Entry 6WI9 (electron microscopy, 4.30 A resolution (low resolution: residue-level contacts below are approximate; hydrogen-bond / salt-bridge calls are withheld)); this record covers chains P and R of the 6 polymer chains in the assembly.

[Chain P]
Molecule: Secretin
Reference sequence: P09683 (SECR_HUMAN); residues 1-27 here correspond to UniProt positions 28-54 (UniProt number = residue number + 27)
Amino-acid sequence (27 residues; each row starts with the number of its first residue):
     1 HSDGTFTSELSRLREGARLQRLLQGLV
UniProt features mapped onto this chain:
  - modified residue: V27 (Valine amide)

[Chain R]
Molecule: Secretin receptor
Organism: Homo sapiens
Reference sequence: P47872 (SCTR_HUMAN); numbering as in UniProt (aligned over 22-440)
Amino-acid sequence (453 residues; numbered 7 to 459; the number before each row is that of its first residue):
     7 DYKDDDDLEVLFQGPAHSTGALPRLCDVLQVLWEEQDQCLQELSREQTGD
    57 LGTEQPVPGCEGMWDNISCWPSSVPGRMVEVECPRFLRMLTSRNGSLFRN
   107 CTQDGWSETFPRPNLACGVNVNDSSNEKRHSYLLKLKVMYTVGYSSSLVM
   157 LLVALGILCAFRRLHCTRNYIHMHLFVSFILRALSNFIKDAVLFSSDDVT
   207 YCDAHRAGCKLVMVLFQYCIMANYSWLLVEGLYLHTLLAISFFSERKYLQ
   257 GFVAFGWGSPAIFVALWAIARHFLEDVGCWDINANASIWWIIRGPVILSI
   307 LINFILFINILRILMRKLRTQETRGNEVSHYKRLARSTLLLIPLFGIHYI
   357 VFAFSPEDAMEIQLFFELALGSFQGLVVAVLYCFLNGEVQLEVQKKWQQW
   407 HLREFPLHPVASFSNSTKASHLEQSQGTCRTSIIPAGLEVLFQGPHHHHH
   457 HHH
Disordered / not traced: 7-29, 201-211, 409-459
Sequence notes: expression tag (7-21, 441-459)
Disulfides: C45-C75, C89-C123, C215-C285

[Chain P / chain R interface]
Residue-residue contacts (33):
  H1(P) - Q223(R)
  H1(P) - I226(R)
  H1(P) - W295(R)
  H1(P) - I298(R)
  S2(P) - L370(R)
  S2(P) - E373(R)
  S2(P) - L374(R)
  D3(P) - N192(R)
  D3(P) - F222(R)
  D3(P) - I226(R)
  G4(P) - W295(R)
  T5(P) - W295(R)
  T5(P) - L370(R)
  F6(P) - L142(R)
  F6(P) - Y146(R)
  F6(P) - L370(R)
  S8(P) - D287(R)
  S8(P) - N289(R)
  S8(P) - A290(R)
  L10(P) - L139(R)
  L10(P) - F200(R)
  L13(P) - R135(R)
  L13(P) - H136(R)
  L13(P) - L139(R)
  E15(P) - R30(R)
  E15(P) - L31(R)
  L19(P) - L31(R)
  Q20(P) - V127(R)
  L23(P) - N126(R)
  L26(P) - N72(R)
  L26(P) - I73(R)
  V27(P) - I73(R)
  V27(P) - A122(R)
Interface residues without a listed pair, chain P (22 interface residues in all): T7, E9, S11, R12, R14, R18, Q24
Interface residues without a listed pair, chain R (32 interface residues in all): V125, N132, K143, L199, I288, R299, V302

[Overview]
22 residues of chain P face 32 of chain R across their interface.
Here chain P is Secretin and chain R is Secretin receptor (Homo sapiens). Entry 6WI9 (Human secretin receptor
Gs complex) was determined by electron microscopy (same publication as 6WZG).
